7DCS - chains B and G of the 5 polymer chains in the assembly; structure by X-ray diffraction, 2.40 A resolution.

# Chain B
Name: Heat shock factor protein 1
Organism: Homo sapiens
UniProtKB: Q00613 (HSF1_HUMAN); residues 15-120 here = UniProt positions 15-120
Chain sequence (113 residues; numbered 8 to 120; the number before each row is that of its first residue):
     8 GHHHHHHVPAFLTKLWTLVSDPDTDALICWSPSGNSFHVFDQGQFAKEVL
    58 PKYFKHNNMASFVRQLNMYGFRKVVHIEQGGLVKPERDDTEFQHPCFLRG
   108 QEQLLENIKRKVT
Not modelled in the structure: 8-13, 91-94, 120
Construct notes: expression tag (8-14)
Metal / ion sites: Na+: Leu-25, Val-26, Asp-28, Thr-31, Asp-32, Ile-35
UniProt features mapped onto this chain:
  - modified residue (N6-acetyllysine): Lys-80, Lys-91, Lys-118
  - cross-link: Lys-91 (Glycyl lysine isopeptide (Lys-Gly) (interchain with G-Cter in SUMO2))
What the authors report for this chain:
  - binding site for the 23-nt DNA strand (chain G): Asn-74, Arg-117, Lys-118
  - conformationally variable residues (order/disorder transition): His-83 to Glu-98

# Chain G
Molecule: 23-nt DNA strand
Organism: Homo sapiens
Sequence (23 nucleotides; each row starts with the number of its first residue; numbering starts at 0):
     0 TGGCGTTCTAGAATATTCGCGGA

# Interface between chain B and chain G
Residue-residue contacts - 18 pairs, chain B then chain G:
  Pro-16(B) / DC3(G)  phosphate contact
  Ala-17(B) / DG4(G)  phosphate contact
  Phe-18(B) / DG4(G)  hydrogen bond to the phosphate
  Phe-61(B) / DT5(G)  phosphate contact
  Lys-62(B) / DT5(G)  hydrogen bond to the phosphate
  His-63(B) / DT5(G)  salt bridge to the phosphate
  His-63(B) / DT6(G)  phosphate contact
  Asn-65(B) / DT6(G)  hydrogen bond to the phosphate
  Ser-68(B) / DT5(G)  sugar contact
  Ser-68(B) / DT6(G)  hydrogen bond to the phosphate
  Arg-71(B) / DT6(G)  base contact
  Gln-72(B) / DG4(G)  hydrogen bond to the phosphate
  Gln-72(B) / DT5(G)  base contact
  Tyr-76(B) / DC3(G)  sugar contact
  Tyr-76(B) / DG4(G)  hydrogen bond to the phosphate
  Arg-117(B) / DC3(G)  phosphate contact
  Arg-117(B) / DG4(G)  salt bridge to the phosphate
  Arg-117(B) / DT5(G)  base contact
Also at the interface, not in a pair above, chain B (13 interface residues in all): Gly-87
Also at the interface, not in a pair above, chain G (6 interface residues in all): DC7, DT15

# Summary
13 residues of chain B and 6 residues of chain G are in contact, with 6 hydrogen bonds and 2 salt bridges.
Polar contacts include Phe-18(B)/DG4(G), Lys-62(B)/DT5(G) and Asn-65(B)/DT6(G). From the paper: a binding site
for the 23-nt DNA strand (chain G) at Asn-74(B), Arg-117(B) and Lys-118(B); conformational variability at
His-83(B).
Here chain B is Heat shock factor protein 1 and chain G is a 23-nt DNA strand, both from Homo sapiens. Entry
7DCS (Crystal structure of HSF1 DNA-binding domain in complex with 3-site HSE DNA (23 bp)) was determined by
X-ray diffraction (same publication as 7DCJ, 7DCT and 7DCU).
